PDB entry 6BTJ | X-ray diffraction, 2.00 A resolution | chains A and B

Chain A:
Protein: Heavy chain of H7.5 Fab
From: Homo sapiens
Notes: antibody fragment or engineered binder
Amino-acid sequence (233 residues; each row starts with the number of its first residue; a row labelled like 82A-82C holds insertion residues (82A, then the next letters in order)):
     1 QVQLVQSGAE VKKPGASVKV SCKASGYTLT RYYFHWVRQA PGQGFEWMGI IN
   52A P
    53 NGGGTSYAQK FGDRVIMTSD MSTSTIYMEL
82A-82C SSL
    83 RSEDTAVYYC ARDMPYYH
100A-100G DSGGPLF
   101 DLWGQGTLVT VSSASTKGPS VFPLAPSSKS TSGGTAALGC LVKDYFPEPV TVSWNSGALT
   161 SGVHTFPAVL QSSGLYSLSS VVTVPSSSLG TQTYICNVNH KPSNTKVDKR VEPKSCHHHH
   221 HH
Disordered / not traced: 1, 127-133, 214-222
Cystine bridges: Cys22-Cys92, Cys140-Cys196

Chain B:
Protein: Light chain of H7.5 Fab
From: Homo sapiens
Notes: antibody fragment or engineered binder
Amino-acid sequence (214 residues; row label = number of the first residue in the row):
     1 EIVMTQSPSS LSASVGDRVT ITCRPSQSIS TFLNWYEQKP GKAPKLLIYD ASSLQSGVPS
    61 RFSGSGSGTE FTLTISSLQP EDFATYYCQQ SFSTPYTFGQ GTRLEIKRTV AAPSVFIFPP
   121 SDEQLKSGTA SVVCLLNNFY PREAKVQWKV DNALQSGNSQ ESVTEQDSKD STYSLSSTLT
   181 LSKADYEKHK VYACEVTHQG LSSPVTKSFN RGEC
Disordered / not traced: 214
Cystine bridges: Cys23-Cys88, Cys134-Cys194

How chain A and chain B interact:
Contacting residue pairs (73; chain A residue first):
  Gln39(A) - Gln38(B)  hydrogen bond
  Gln39(A) - Tyr87(B)
  Gly44(A) - Gln100(B)
  Phe45(A) - Gln38(B)
  Phe45(A) - Pro44(B)  hydrophobic
  Phe45(A) - Tyr87(B)  hydrophobic
  Phe45(A) - Phe98(B)  hydrophobic
  Trp47(A) - Pro95(B)  hydrophobic
  Trp47(A) - Tyr96(B)
  Gln61(A) - Pro95(B)
  Tyr91(A) - Gln38(B)  hydrogen bond
  Tyr91(A) - Lys42(B)  hydrogen bond (side chain-backbone)
  Tyr91(A) - Ala43(B)  hydrophobic
  Tyr98(A) - Tyr49(B)  hydrophobic
  Tyr98(A) - Asp50(B)  hydrogen bond
  Tyr99(A) - Phe32(B)  hydrophobic
  Tyr99(A) - Leu33(B)
  Tyr99(A) - Asn34(B)  hydrogen bond
  Tyr99(A) - Tyr49(B)
  Tyr99(A) - Asp50(B)  hydrogen bond (side chain-backbone)
  Tyr99(A) - Ser91(B)
  Ser100B(A) - Phe32(B)
  Ser100B(A) - Ser91(B)  hydrogen bond (side chain-backbone)
  Ser100B(A) - Phe92(B)
  Gly100C(A) - Tyr96(B)
  Gly100D(A) - Ser91(B)
  Gly100D(A) - Tyr96(B)
  Pro100E(A) - Asn34(B)  hydrogen bond (backbone-side chain)
  Pro100E(A) - Ser91(B)  hydrogen bond (backbone-side chain)
  Pro100E(A) - Tyr96(B)
  Leu100F(A) - Asn34(B)
  Leu100F(A) - Leu46(B)  hydrophobic
  Leu100F(A) - Tyr49(B)  hydrophobic
  Phe100G(A) - Tyr36(B)  hydrogen bond (backbone-side chain)
  Phe100G(A) - Leu46(B)
  Phe100G(A) - Gln89(B)
  Asp101(A) - Gln55(B)  hydrogen bond
  Trp103(A) - Tyr36(B)
  Trp103(A) - Ala43(B)  hydrophobic
  Trp103(A) - Pro44(B)
  Gly104(A) - Ala43(B)
  Phe122(A) - Ser121(B)
  Phe122(A) - Glu123(B)
  Phe122(A) - Gln124(B)
  Pro123(A) - Ser121(B)
  Pro123(A) - Glu123(B)
  Leu124(A) - Phe118(B)  hydrophobic
  Leu124(A) - Val133(B)  hydrophobic
  Ala125(A) - Phe118(B)
  Thr135(A) - Phe116(B)
  Ala137(A) - Phe116(B)  hydrophobic
  Ala137(A) - Phe118(B)
  Leu141(A) - Ser131(B)
  Lys143(A) - Gln124(B)
  Lys143(A) - Ser131(B)
  His164(A) - Asn137(B)  hydrogen bond
  His164(A) - Asn138(B)  hydrogen bond
  His164(A) - Ser174(B)  hydrogen bond
  Phe166(A) - Leu135(B)  hydrophobic
  Phe166(A) - Ser162(B)
  Phe166(A) - Thr164(B)
  Phe166(A) - Ser174(B)
  Phe166(A) - Leu175(B)
  Phe166(A) - Ser176(B)
  Pro167(A) - Ser162(B)  hydrogen bond (backbone-side chain)
  Pro167(A) - Val163(B)
  Val169(A) - Gln160(B)
  Val169(A) - Glu161(B)
  Leu170(A) - Gln160(B)  hydrogen bond (backbone-side chain)
  Gln171(A) - Gln160(B)
  Ser179(A) - Ser176(B)  hydrogen bond
  Thr183(A) - Asn137(B)
  Lys209(A) - Glu123(B)  salt bridge
Other interface residues (no listed pair), chain A (41 interface residues in all): Val37, Gln43, Asp100A, Ala136, Leu138, Thr165, Val181
Other interface residues (no listed pair), chain B (43 interface residues in all): Thr31, Thr94, Ser127, Thr129, Asp167

Overview:
Chain A and chain B form an interface of 41 and 43 residues respectively, with 17 hydrogen bonds and 1 salt
bridge. Polar pairs include Lys209(A)-Glu123(B), Gln39(A)-Gln38(B) and Tyr91(A)-Gln38(B).
Chain A is Heavy chain of H7.5 Fab and chain B is Light chain of H7.5 Fab, both from Homo sapiens; the
structure, Crystal structure of pan-H7, anti-hemagglutinin monoclonal antibody H7.5 (Fab fragment), was
determined by X-ray diffraction.
